6XZR - chains CP1 and DP1 of the 8 polymer chains in the assembly; structure by electron microscopy, 3.30 A resolution.

Chain CP1:
Name: Polymerase basic protein 2
Source organism: Influenza C virus (strain C/Johannesburg/1/1966)
Reference sequence: Q9IMP3 (PB2_INCJH); residue numbers follow UniProt; this construct covers 1-774
Chain sequence (920 residues; each row starts with the number of its first residue):
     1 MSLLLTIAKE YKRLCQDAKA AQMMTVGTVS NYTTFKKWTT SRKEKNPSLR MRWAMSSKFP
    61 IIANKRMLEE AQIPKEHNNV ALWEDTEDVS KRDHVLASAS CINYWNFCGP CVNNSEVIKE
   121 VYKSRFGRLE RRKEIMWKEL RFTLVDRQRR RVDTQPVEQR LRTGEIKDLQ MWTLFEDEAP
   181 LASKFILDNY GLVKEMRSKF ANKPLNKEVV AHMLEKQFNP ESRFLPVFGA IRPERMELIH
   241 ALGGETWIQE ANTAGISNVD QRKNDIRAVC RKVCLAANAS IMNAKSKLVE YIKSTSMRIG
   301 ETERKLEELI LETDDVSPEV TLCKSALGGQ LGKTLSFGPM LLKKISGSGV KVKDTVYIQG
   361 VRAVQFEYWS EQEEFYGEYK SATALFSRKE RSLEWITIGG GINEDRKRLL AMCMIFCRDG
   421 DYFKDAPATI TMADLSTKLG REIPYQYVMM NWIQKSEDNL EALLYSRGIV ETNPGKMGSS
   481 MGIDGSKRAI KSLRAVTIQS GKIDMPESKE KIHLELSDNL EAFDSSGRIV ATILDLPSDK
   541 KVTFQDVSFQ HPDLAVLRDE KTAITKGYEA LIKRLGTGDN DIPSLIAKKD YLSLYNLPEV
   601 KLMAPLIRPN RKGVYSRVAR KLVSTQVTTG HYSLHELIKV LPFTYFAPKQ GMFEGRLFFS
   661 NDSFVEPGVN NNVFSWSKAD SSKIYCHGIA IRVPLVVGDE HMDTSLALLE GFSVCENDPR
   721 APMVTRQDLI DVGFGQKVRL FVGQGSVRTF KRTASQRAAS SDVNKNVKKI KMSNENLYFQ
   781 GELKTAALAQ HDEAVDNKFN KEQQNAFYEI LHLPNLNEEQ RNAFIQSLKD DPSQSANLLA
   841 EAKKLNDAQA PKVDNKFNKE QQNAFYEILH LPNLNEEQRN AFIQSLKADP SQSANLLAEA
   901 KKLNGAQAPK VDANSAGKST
Unresolved in the structure: 773-920
Sequence notes: expression tag (775-920)
What the authors report for this chain:
  - higher-order assembly contacts with a neighbouring Polymerase acidic protein: Glu139

Chain DP1:
Name: Polymerase acidic protein
Source organism: Influenza C virus (strain C/Johannesburg/1/1966)
Notes: EC 3.1.-.-
Reference sequence: Q9IMP5 (PA_INCJH); residue numbers follow UniProt; this construct covers 1-709
Chain sequence (709 residues; each row starts with the number of its first residue):
     1 MSKTFAEIAE AFLEPEAVRI AKEAVEEYGD HERKIIQIGI HFQVCCMFCD EYLSTNGSDR
    61 FVLIEGRKRG TAVSLQNELC KSYDLEPLPF LCDIFDREEK QFVEIGITRK ADDSYFQSKF
   121 GKLGNSCKIF VFSYDGRLDK NCEGPMEEQK LRIFSFLATA ADFLRKENMF NEIFLPDNEE
   181 TIIEMKKGKT FLELRDESVP LPFQTYEQMK DYCEKFKGNP RELASKVSQM QSNIKLPIKH
   241 YEQNKFRQIR LPKGPMAPYT HKFLMEEAWM FTKISDPERS RAGEILIDFF KKGNLSAIRP
   301 KDKPLQGKYP IHYKNLWNQI KAAIADRTMV INENDHSEFL GGIGRASKKI PEISLTQDVI
   361 TTEGLKQSEN KLPEPRSFPR WFNAEWMWAI KDSDLTGWVP MAEYPPADNE LEDYAEHLNK
   421 TMEGVLQGTN CAREMGKCIL TVGALMTECR LFPGKIKVVP IYARSKERKS MQEGLPVPSE
   481 MDCLFGICVK SKSHLNKDDG MYTIITFEFS IREPNLEKHQ KYTVFEAGHT TVRMKKGESV
   541 IGREVPLYLY CRTTALSKIK NDWLSKARRC FITTMDTVET ICLRESAKAE ENLVEKTLNE
   601 KQMWIGKKNG ELIAQPLREA LRVQLVQQFY FCIYNDSQLE GFCNEQKKIL MALEGDKKNK
   661 SSFGFNPEGL LEKIEECLIN NPMCLFMAQR LNELVIEASK RGAKFFKTD
Unresolved in the structure: 1-182, 708-709
UniProt features mapped onto this chain:
  - motif: Arg109 to Gly124 (Nuclear localization signal 1 (NLS1)), Lys166 to Ser228 (Nuclear localization signal 2 (NLS2))
  - binding site (Mn(2+)): His41, Glu65, Asp93, Glu104, Ile105
What the authors report for this chain:
  - higher-order assembly contacts with a neighbouring Polymerase basic protein 2: Arg299

How chain CP1 and chain DP1 interact:
Residue-residue contacts - 20 pairs, chain CP1 then chain DP1:
  Lys119(CP1) - Lys303(DP1)
  Glu134(CP1) - Tyr309(DP1)
  Glu134(CP1) - Pro310(DP1)
  Glu134(CP1) - Ile311(DP1)  hydrogen bond (side chain-backbone)
  Glu134(CP1) - His312(DP1)  salt bridge
  Met136(CP1) - Phe339(DP1)  hydrophobic
  Glu139(CP1) - Lys348(DP1)  salt bridge
  Asn252(CP1) - Phe339(DP1)
  Ala254(CP1) - Asp335(DP1)
  Gly255(CP1) - His312(DP1)
  Gly255(CP1) - Asp335(DP1)
  Gly255(CP1) - His336(DP1)
  Arg298(CP1) - Arg299(DP1)
  Thr543(CP1) - Asp326(DP1)  hydrogen bond
  Gln545(CP1) - Lys321(DP1)  hydrogen bond (side chain-backbone)
  Gln545(CP1) - Ala322(DP1)
  Gln545(CP1) - Ala325(DP1)
  Asp546(CP1) - Arg299(DP1)  salt bridge
  Glu666(CP1) - Arg533(DP1)  salt bridge
  Asn672(CP1) - Lys292(DP1)
Interface residues without a listed pair, chain CP1 (20 interface residues in all): Ile256, Asn258, Gly300, Met652, Phe653, Glu654, Val669
Interface residues without a listed pair, chain DP1 (24 interface residues in all): Lys308, Asn315, Gly342, Thr531, Glu538, Ser539, Val540, Glu544

Summary:
The interface between chain CP1 and chain DP1 involves 20 residues on one side and 24 on the other, with 3
hydrogen bonds and 4 salt bridges. Polar contacts include Glu134(CP1)-His312(DP1), Glu139(CP1)-Lys348(DP1) and
Asp546(CP1)-Arg299(DP1). The paper reports higher-order assembly contacts with a neighbouring Polymerase
acidic protein through Glu139(CP1); higher-order assembly contacts with a neighbouring Polymerase basic
protein 2 through Arg299(DP1).
Here chain CP1 is Polymerase basic protein 2 and chain DP1 is Polymerase acidic protein, both from Influenza C
virus (strain C/Johannesburg/1/1966). Entry 6XZR (Influenza C virus polymerase in complex with chicken ANP32A
- Subclass 1) was determined by electron microscopy, deposited together with 6XZD, 6XZG, 6XZP, 6XZQ and 6Y0C.
